PDB entry 7BG7 | electron microscopy, 2.40 A resolution | chains 1 and 2 of the 5 polymer chains in the assembly

Chain 1:
Name: Genome polyprotein
Organism: Human rhinovirus 14
Notes: EC 3.4.22.29, 3.6.1.15, 3.4.22.28, 2.7.7.48
UniProtKB: P03303 (POLG_HRV14); residues -3 to 289 here correspond to UniProt positions 564-856 (UniProt number = residue number + 567)
Chain sequence (293 residues; row label = number of the first residue in the row; numbers below 1 keep their minus sign (Ala-3 is residue -3)):
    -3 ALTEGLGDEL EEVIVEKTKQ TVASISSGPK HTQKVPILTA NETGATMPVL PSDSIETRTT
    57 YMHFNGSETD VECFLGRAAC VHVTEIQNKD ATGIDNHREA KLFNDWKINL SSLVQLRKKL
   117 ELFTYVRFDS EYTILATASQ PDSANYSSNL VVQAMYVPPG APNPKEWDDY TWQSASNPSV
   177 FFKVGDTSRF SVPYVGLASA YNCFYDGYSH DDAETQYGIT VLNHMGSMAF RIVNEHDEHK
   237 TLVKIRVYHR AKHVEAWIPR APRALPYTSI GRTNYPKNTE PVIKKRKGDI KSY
Not modelled in the structure: -3 to 15
Curated features (UniProtKB/Swiss-Prot):
  - region: Ala-3 to Thr17 (Amphipathic alpha-helix)
  - site: Tyr289 (Cleavage)

Chain 2:
Name: Genome polyprotein
Organism: Human rhinovirus 14
Notes: EC 3.4.22.29, 3.6.1.15, 3.4.22.28, 2.7.7.48
UniProtKB: P03303 (POLG_HRV14); residues 1-262 here correspond to UniProt positions 70-331 (UniProt number = residue number + 69)
Chain sequence (262 residues; each row starts with the number of its first residue):
     1 SPNVEACGYS DRVQQITLGN STITTQEAAN AVVCYAEWPE YLPDVDASDV NKTSKPDTSV
    61 CRFYTLDSKT WTTGSKGWCW KLPDALKDMG VFGQNMFFHS LGRSGYTVHV QCNATKFHSG
   121 CLLVVVIPEH QLASHEGGNV SVKYTFTHPG ERGIDLSSAN EVGGPVKDVI YNMNGTLLGN
   181 LLIFPHQFIN LRTNNTATIV IPYINSVPID SMTRHNNVSL MVIPIAPLTV PTGATPSLPI
   241 TVTIAPMCTE FSGIRSKSIV PQ
Not modelled in the structure: 1-12
Curated features (UniProtKB/Swiss-Prot):
  - site: Gln262 (Cleavage)

Chain 1 / chain 2 interface:
Contacting residue pairs (96; chain 1 residue first):
  Asn37(1) with Phe188(2)
  Glu38(1) with Gln187(2); Phe188(2), hydrogen bond (backbone-backbone); Asn190(2), hydrogen bond; Thr193(2), hydrogen bond; Asn194(2)
  Thr39(1) with Asn30(2); Val32(2); His186(2); Gln187(2), hydrogen bond (backbone-side chain)
  Gly40(1) with His186(2)
  Thr120(1) with Glu129(2)
  Tyr121(1) with Glu129(2), hydrogen bond; Ile204(2); Asn205(2); Ser206(2)
  Ala194(1) with Ser206(2); Val207(2), hydrophobic
  Ser195(1) with Ser206(2), hydrogen bond (backbone-backbone)
  Ala196(1) with Ser206(2)
  Asn198(1) with Glu129(2); Ser206(2), hydrogen bond
  Phe200(1) with Glu129(2); Gln131(2)
  Tyr201(1) with Glu129(2); Gln131(2), hydrogen bond (backbone-side chain); His215(2)
  Asp202(1) with Lys81(2), salt bridge; Glu129(2), hydrogen bond (backbone-side chain); His130(2); Gln131(2); His215(2); Asn216(2), hydrogen bond (backbone-backbone)
  Gly203(1) with Arg214(2); His215(2)
  Tyr204(1) with Val142(2), hydrogen bond (side chain-backbone); Lys143(2), hydrogen bond (side chain-backbone); Tyr144(2), hydrogen bond (side chain-backbone); Thr147(2), hydrogen bond; His148(2); Arg214(2), hydrogen bond (backbone-backbone)
  Ser205(1) with Arg214(2), hydrogen bond (backbone-side chain)
  His206(1) with Arg214(2)
  Asp207(1) with Tyr144(2), hydrogen bond; Thr213(2), hydrogen bond; Arg214(2), hydrogen bond (side chain-backbone); Val260(2)
  Asp208(1) with Tyr144(2); Pro261(2)
  Ala209(1) with Pro261(2)
  Tyr213(1) with His130(2); Gln131(2); Leu132(2), hydrogen bond (side chain-backbone); Ser141(2); Val142(2); Thr147(2)
  Gly214(1) with Gln131(2)
  Ile254(1) with Tyr35(2); Pro128(2), hydrophobic; Ile204(2), hydrophobic
  Pro255(1) with Ile183(2), hydrophobic; Phe184(2)
  Arg256(1) with Pro128(2), hydrogen bond (side chain-backbone); Glu129(2), hydrogen bond (side chain-backbone); Ile183(2); Phe184(2)
  Ala257(1) with Thr176(2); Asn180(2); Ile183(2); Phe184(2)
  Pro258(1) with Thr176(2)
  Arg259(1) with Asn174(2), hydrogen bond (side chain-backbone); Gly175(2)
  Ala260(1) with Gly175(2), hydrogen bond (backbone-backbone); Leu177(2), hydrophobic
  Leu261(1) with Tyr171(2), hydrophobic; Gly175(2), hydrogen bond (backbone-backbone)
  Thr264(1) with Gly138(2), hydrogen bond (side chain-backbone)
  Ser265(1) with Gly138(2), hydrogen bond (side chain-backbone); Asn139(2)
  Gly267(1) with Gln131(2), hydrogen bond (backbone-side chain)
  Arg268(1) with Gln131(2); Asn139(2)
  Thr269(1) with Gln131(2), hydrogen bond (side chain-backbone); Leu132(2), hydrogen bond (side chain-backbone); Ala133(2), hydrogen bond (side chain-backbone); Asn174(2)
  Asn270(1) with Ala133(2); Ser134(2), hydrogen bond (side chain-backbone); Gly137(2); Gly138(2), hydrogen bond (side chain-backbone); Asn139(2); Val140(2), hydrogen bond (side chain-backbone)
  Tyr271(1) with Val166(2); Gly175(2)
  Lys273(1) with His135(2)
Other interface residues (no listed pair), chain 1 (45 interface residues in all): Glu210, Thr211, Gln212, Ile215, Pro277, Val278, Ile279
Other interface residues (no listed pair), chain 2 (53 interface residues in all): Ile127, Glu136, Asp168, Asn172, Ser211, Ile259

Overview:
Chain 1 and chain 2 form an interface of 45 and 53 residues respectively, with 34 hydrogen bonds and 1 salt
bridge. Polar contacts include Asp202(1)-Lys81(2), Glu38(1)-Asn190(2) and Glu38(1)-Thr193(2).
Chain 1 is Genome polyprotein and chain 2 is Genome polyprotein, both from Human rhinovirus 14; the structure,
HRV14 in complex with its receptor ICAM-1, was determined by electron microscopy together with 7BG6, 7NUL,
7NUM, 7NUN, 7NUO and 7NUQ from the same study.
